Entry 1DWC (X-ray diffraction, 3.00 A resolution); this record covers chains H and I of the 3 polymer chains in the assembly.

== Chain H ==
Protein: Alpha-thrombin (large subunit)
Source organism: Homo sapiens
Notes: EC 3.4.21.5
UniProtKB: P00734 (THRB_HUMAN); the construct lacks a stretch of the UniProt sequence and is renumbered around it, so the offset changes along the chain: 16-36 = UniProt 364-384; 37-60 = UniProt 386-409; 61-77 = UniProt 419-435; 78-97 = UniProt 437-456; 7 more segments
Sequence (259 residues; each row starts with the number of its first residue; note: 1 number in that range is skipped by the numbering (no residue carries it; nothing is unmodelled there); a row labelled like 60A-60I holds insertion residues (60A, then the next letters in order)):
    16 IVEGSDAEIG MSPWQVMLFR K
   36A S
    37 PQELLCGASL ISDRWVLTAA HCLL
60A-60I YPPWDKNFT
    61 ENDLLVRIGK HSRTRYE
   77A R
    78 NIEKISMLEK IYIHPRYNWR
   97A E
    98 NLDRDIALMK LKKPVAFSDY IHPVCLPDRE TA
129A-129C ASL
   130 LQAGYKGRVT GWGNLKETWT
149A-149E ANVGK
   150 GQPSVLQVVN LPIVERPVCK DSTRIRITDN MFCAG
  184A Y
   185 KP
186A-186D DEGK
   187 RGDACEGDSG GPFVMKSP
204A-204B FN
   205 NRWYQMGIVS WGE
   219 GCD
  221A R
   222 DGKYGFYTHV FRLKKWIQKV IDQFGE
Disordered / not traced: 247
UniProt features mapped onto this chain:
  - region: Ala183 to Val200 (High affinity receptor-binding region which is also known as the TP508 peptide)
  - active site (Charge relay system): His57, Asp102, Ser195
  - glycosylation: Asn60G (N-linked (GlcNAc...) (complex) asparagine)
Disulfide bonds: Cys42-Cys58, Cys168-Cys182, Cys191-Cys220
Residues lining bound ligands: md-805 (MIT; amino{[(4S)-5-[(2R,4R)-2-carboxy-4-methylpiperidin-1-yl]-4-({[(3R)-3-methyl-1,2,3,4-tetrahydroquinolin-8-yl]sulfonyl}amino)-5-oxopentyl]amino}methaniminium): His57, Tyr60A, Trp60D, Lys60F, Asn98, Leu99, Ile174, Asp189, Ala190, Cys191, Glu192, Ser195, Val213, Ser214, Trp215, Gly216, Glu217, Gly219, Cys220, Gly226

== Chain I ==
Protein: Hirudin iiia
Source organism: Hirudo medicinalis
UniProtKB: P28508 (ITHH_HIRME); residues 1-11 here correspond to UniProt positions 55-65 (UniProt number = residue number + 54)
Sequence (11 residues; numbered 1 to 11; the number before each row is that of its first residue):
     1 DFEEIPEEYL Q
UniProt features mapped onto this chain:
  - region: Asp1 to Gln11 (Interaction with fibrinogen-binding exosite of thrombin)
  - modified residue: Tyr9 (Sulfotyrosine)

== Interface between chain H and chain I ==
Contacting residue pairs (20):
  Phe34(H) - Phe2(I)  hydrophobic
  Lys36(H) - Tyr9(I)
  Lys36(H) - Leu10(I)
  Gln38(H) - Leu10(I)
  Leu65(H) - Ile5(I)  hydrophobic
  Leu65(H) - Tyr9(I)
  Arg67(H) - Ile5(I)
  Arg73(H) - Asp1(I)  salt bridge
  Arg73(H) - Phe2(I)
  Thr74(H) - Asp1(I)
  Thr74(H) - Phe2(I)
  Thr74(H) - Glu3(I)  hydrogen bond (backbone-backbone)
  Arg75(H) - Glu3(I)
  Tyr76(H) - Glu3(I)  hydrogen bond (backbone-side chain)
  Tyr76(H) - Glu4(I)
  Tyr76(H) - Ile5(I)  hydrophobic
  Tyr76(H) - Pro6(I)
  Ile82(H) - Ile5(I)  hydrophobic
  Ile82(H) - Tyr9(I)
  Met84(H) - Tyr9(I)  hydrophobic
Other interface residues (no listed pair), chain H (14 interface residues in all): Glu39, Leu40, Gln151
Other interface residues (no listed pair), chain I (9 interface residues in all): Glu8

== Summary ==
14 residues of chain H face 9 of chain I across their interface; the contacts include 2 hydrogen bonds and 1
salt bridge. Polar pairs include Arg73(H)-Asp1(I), Tyr76(H)-Glu3(I) and Thr74(H)-Glu3(I). Ligands of chain H:
md-805. From UniProt: 3 active-site residues on chain H.
Here chain H is Alpha-thrombin (large subunit) (Homo sapiens) and chain I is Hirudin iiia (Hirudo
medicinalis). Entry 1DWC (Crystallographic analysis at 3.0-angstroms resolution of the binding to human
thrombin of four active site-directed inhibitors) was determined by X-ray diffraction (same publication as
1DWB, 1DWD and 1DWE).
